PDB entry 5OIX | X-ray diffraction, 1.61 A resolution | chains A and B of the 4 polymer chains in the assembly

== Chain A (and B) ==
Molecule: Phosphoprotein
Source organism: Human metapneumovirus
Notes: chain B of this document is another copy of the same molecule, construct and numbering; everything in this record applies to it too
UniProt: Q91KZ5 (Q91KZ5_9MONO); numbering as in UniProt (aligned over 135-237)
Chain sequence (118 residues; each row starts with the number of its first residue):
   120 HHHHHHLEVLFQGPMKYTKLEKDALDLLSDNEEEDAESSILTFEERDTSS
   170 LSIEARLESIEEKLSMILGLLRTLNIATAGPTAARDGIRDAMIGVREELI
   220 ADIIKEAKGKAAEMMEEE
Not modelled in the structure: 120-168, 195-237 (chain B: 120-169, 195-237)
Sequence notes: expression tag (120-134)
What the authors report for this chain:
  - self-association interface (contacts with another copy of this molecule): Arg175

== Interface between chain A and chain B ==
Pairs across the interface - 26 pairs, chain A then chain B:
  Ile172(A) with Ile172(B), hydrophobic; Glu173(B); Leu176(B), hydrophobic
  Arg175(A) with Leu176(B); Glu177(B), salt bridge; Glu180(B), salt bridge
  Leu176(A) with Leu176(B), hydrophobic
  Ser178(A) with Glu180(B), hydrogen bond
  Ile179(A) with Leu176(B); Ile179(B), hydrophobic; Leu183(B), hydrophobic
  Lys182(A) with Glu180(B); Leu183(B); Ser184(B), hydrogen bond
  Leu183(A) with Leu183(B), hydrophobic
  Met185(A) with Leu187(B), hydrophobic; Arg191(B)
  Ile186(A) with Leu183(B), hydrophobic; Ile186(B), hydrophobic; Leu187(B), hydrophobic; Leu190(B), hydrophobic
  Leu189(A) with Leu187(B), hydrophobic
  Leu190(A) with Leu190(B), hydrophobic
  Leu193(A) with Leu193(B); Asn194(B)
  Asn194(A) with Asn194(B), hydrogen bond (backbone-side chain)
Interface residues without a listed pair, chain A (14 interface residues in all): Thr192

== Summary ==
The chain A/chain B interface involves 14 residues from each chain, with 3 hydrogen bonds and 2 salt bridges.
Polar pairs include Arg175(A)-Glu177(B), Arg175(A)-Glu180(B) and Ser178(A)-Glu180(B). The paper reports a
self-association interface involving Arg175(A).
Chain A and chain B are both Phosphoprotein (Human metapneumovirus); the structure, Structure of the HMPV P
oligomerization domain at 1.6 A, was determined by X-ray diffraction (same publication as 5OIY).
